6HVS - chains H and Z of the 28 polymer chains in the assembly; structure by X-ray diffraction, 3.10 A resolution.

# Chain H
Protein: Proteasome subunit beta type-10, Proteasome subunit beta type-2
From: Homo sapiens
Notes: EC 3.4.25.1; engineered mutation(s): Chimera: 1-53 Homo sapiens,Chimera: 1-53 Homo sapiens
UniProtKB: chimeric construct of P40306, P25043: residues 1-53 from P40306 (PSB10_HUMAN) positions 40-92 (UniProt number = residue number + 39); residues 54-226 from P25043 positions 83-255 (UniProt number = residue number + 29)
Sequence (226 residues; each row starts with the number of its first residue):
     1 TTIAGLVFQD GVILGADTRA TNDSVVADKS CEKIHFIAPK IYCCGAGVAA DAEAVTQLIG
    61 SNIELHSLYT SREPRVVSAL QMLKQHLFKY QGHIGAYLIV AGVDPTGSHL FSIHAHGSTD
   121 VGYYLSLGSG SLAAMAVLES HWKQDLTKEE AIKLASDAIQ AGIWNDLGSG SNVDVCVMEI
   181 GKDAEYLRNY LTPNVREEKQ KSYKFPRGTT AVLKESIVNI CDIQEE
Covalently attached groups: compound GRT linked to Thr1
Small-molecule neighbours: GRT ((2S)-N-[2-[[(2S)-1-[4-(aminomethyl)phenyl]-4-methylsulfonyl-butan-2-yl]amino]-2-oxidanylidene-ethyl]-2-[[(2S)-2-azido-3-phenyl-propanoyl]amino]-4-methyl-pentanamide): Arg19, Ala20, Thr21, Asn22, Ala27, Cys31, Glu32, Lys33, His35, Gly45, Ala46, Gly47, Val48, Ala49, Glu53, Gly128, Ser129
What the authors report for this chain:
  - specificity-determining residues: Val48 (proposed by the authors, not directly observed)

# Chain Z
Protein: Proteasome subunit beta type-6
From: Saccharomyces cerevisiae S288C
Notes: EC 3.4.25.1
UniProtKB: P23724 (PSB6_YEAST); residues 1-222 here correspond to UniProt positions 20-241 (UniProt number = residue number + 19)
Sequence (222 residues; each row starts with the number of its first residue):
     1 QFNPYGDNGG TILGIAGEDF AVLAGDTRNI TDYSINSRYE PKVFDCGDNI VMSANGFAAD
    61 GDALVKRFKN SVKWYHFDHN DKKLSINSAA RNIQHLLYGK RFFPYYVHTI IAGLDEDGKG
   121 AVYSFDPVGS YEREQCRAGG AAASLIMPFL DNQVNFKNQY EPGTNGKVKK PLKYLSVEEV
   181 IKLVRDSFTS ATERHIQVGD GLEILIVTKD GVRKEFYELK RD
Ion coordination: Mg2+: Thr192, His195, Val198
Small-molecule neighbours: GRT ((2S)-N-[2-[[(2S)-1-[4-(aminomethyl)phenyl]-4-methylsulfonyl-butan-2-yl]amino]-2-oxidanylidene-ethyl]-2-[[(2S)-2-azido-3-phenyl-propanoyl]amino]-4-methyl-pentanamide): Pro104, Tyr106, Asp126, Pro127, Val128, Ser130, Glu132

# How chain H and chain Z interact
Contacting residue pairs - 58 pairs, chain H then chain Z:
  Arg19(H) with Asp222(Z), salt bridge
  Thr21(H) with Ile196(Z)
  Asp23(H) with Tyr33(Z)
  Ser24(H) with His195(Z); Ile196(Z), hydrogen bond (backbone-backbone); Gln197(Z)
  Val25(H) with Arg194(Z)
  Val26(H) with Glu193(Z); Arg194(Z), hydrogen bond (backbone-side chain); Ile196(Z), hydrophobic
  Ala27(H) with Arg194(Z), hydrogen bond (backbone-side chain)
  Lys29(H) with Glu193(Z), salt bridge; Arg194(Z)
  Ser129(H) with Tyr33(Z)
  Ile163(H) with Asp222(Z)
  Trp164(H) with Ile35(Z); Arg38(Z), hydrogen bond (backbone-side chain); Arg221(Z); Asp222(Z)
  Asn165(H) with Tyr33(Z); Arg38(Z)
  Asp166(H) with Tyr33(Z); Asp222(Z)
  Leu167(H) with Arg28(Z); Ile30(Z), hydrophobic; Asp32(Z); Tyr33(Z), hydrogen bond (backbone-backbone); Ile35(Z), hydrophobic; Ile196(Z)
  Gly168(H) with Tyr33(Z)
  Ser169(H) with Asp222(Z)
  Gly170(H) with Asp222(Z)
  Ser171(H) with Asp222(Z), hydrogen bond (backbone-side chain)
  Asn194(H) with Lys220(Z), hydrogen bond (backbone-side chain); Asp222(Z)
  Arg196(H) with Thr189(Z); Ser190(Z), hydrogen bond; Glu193(Z)
  Glu197(H) with Arg185(Z), salt bridge
  Lys199(H) with Asp186(Z)
  Gln200(H) with Lys182(Z); Arg185(Z), hydrogen bond; Asp186(Z), hydrogen bond (backbone-side chain)
  Lys201(H) with Asp186(Z), hydrogen bond (backbone-side chain)
  Tyr203(H) with Phe149(Z), hydrophobic; Gln153(Z); Leu183(Z), hydrophobic; Asp186(Z), hydrogen bond
  Phe205(H) with Asn152(Z); Gln159(Z)
  Pro206(H) with Pro162(Z), hydrophobic
  Arg207(H) with Pro162(Z)
  Gly208(H) with Pro162(Z)
  Thr209(H) with Asn158(Z); Gln159(Z); Tyr160(Z), hydrogen bond (backbone-backbone)
  Ala211(H) with Tyr160(Z), hydrophobic; Gly166(Z)
Other interface residues (no listed pair), chain H (34 interface residues in all): Asp28, Val195, Val212
Other interface residues (no listed pair), chain Z (32 interface residues in all): Ser34, Glu161, Asn165, Glu218

# In short
Chain H and chain Z form an interface of 34 and 32 residues respectively; the contacts include 13 hydrogen
bonds and 3 salt bridges. Polar pairs include Arg19(H)-Asp222(Z), Lys29(H)-Glu193(Z) and Glu197(H)-Arg185(Z).
Bound to chain Z: compound GRT. Covalently linked compound GRT: at Thr1(H). The paper reports the specificity
determinant Val48(H).
Chain H is Proteasome subunit beta type-10, Proteasome subunit beta type-2 (Homo sapiens) and chain Z is
Proteasome subunit beta type-6 (Saccharomyces cerevisiae S288C); the structure, Yeast 20S proteasome with
human beta2i (1-53) in complex with 18, was determined by X-ray diffraction (same publication as 6HTB, 6HTC,
6HTD, 6HTP, 6HTR, 6HUB and 30 further entries).
